Entry 5L6O (X-ray diffraction, 1.88 A resolution); this record covers chain A.

# Chain A
Protein: Ephrin type-B receptor 3
Organism: Homo sapiens
Notes: EC 2.7.10.1
UniProt: P54753 (EPHB3_HUMAN); residue numbers follow UniProt; this construct covers 616-910
Sequence (298 residues; each row starts with the number of its first residue):
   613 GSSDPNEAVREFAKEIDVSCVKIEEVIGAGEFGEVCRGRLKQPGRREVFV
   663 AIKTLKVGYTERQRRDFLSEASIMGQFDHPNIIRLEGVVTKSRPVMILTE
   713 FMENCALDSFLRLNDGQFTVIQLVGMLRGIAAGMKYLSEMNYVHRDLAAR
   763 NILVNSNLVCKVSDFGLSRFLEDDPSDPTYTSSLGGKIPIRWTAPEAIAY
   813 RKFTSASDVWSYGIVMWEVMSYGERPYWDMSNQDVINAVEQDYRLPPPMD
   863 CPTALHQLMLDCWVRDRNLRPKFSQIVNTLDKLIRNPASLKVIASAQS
Disordered / not traced: 613-631, 642-644, 780-783, 906-910
Covalently attached groups: 1-(4-phenylazanylquinazolin-7-yl)ethanone (6P6) linked to Cys717
Differences from the reference sequence: expression tag (613-615); engineered mutation Pro899 (Ala in P54753)
Residues lining bound ligands:
  - 1-(4-phenylazanylquinazolin-7-yl)ethanone (6P6): Ile639, Val647, Ala663, Lys665, Met686, Ile695, Ile709, Thr711, Glu712, Phe713, Met714, Glu715, Leu765, Ser775, Asp776, Phe777, Gly778
  - 1,4-diethylene dioxide (DIO): Ile685, Met686, Phe689, Ile694, Ile695, Leu749, Tyr754, His756, Val774, Ser775, Asp776, Phe777
Curated features (UniProtKB/Swiss-Prot):
  - active site: Asp758 (Proton acceptor)
  - binding site (ATP): Ile639 to Val647, Lys665
  - natural variant: Arg724 (R724W: In a lung neuroendocrine carcinoma sample)
  - mutagenesis: Lys665 (K665R: Kinase-dead. Loss of autophosphorylation)

# Summary
Ligands of chain A: 1,4-diethylene dioxide. Covalently linked 1-(4-phenylazanylquinazolin-7-yl)ethanone: at
Cys717. Curated annotation (UniProt) lists active-site residue Asp758, 10 ATP-binding residues and one
mutagenesis site.
Chain A is Ephrin type-B receptor 3 (Homo sapiens); the structure, EphB3 kinase domain covalently bound to an
irreversible inhibitor (compound 3), was determined by X-ray diffraction (same publication as 5L6P).
